5MVN - chains C and D of the 5 polymer chains in the assembly; structure by X-ray diffraction, 3.49 A resolution.

Chain C (and D):
Name: Proton-gated ion channel
Organism: Gloeobacter violaceus PCC 7421
Notes: chain D of this document is another copy of the same molecule, construct and numbering; everything in this record applies to it too
UniProt: Q7NDN8 (GLIC_GLOVI); residues 1-317 here correspond to UniProt positions 43-359 (UniProt number = residue number + 42)
Sequence (317 residues; numbered 1 to 317; the number before each row is that of its first residue):
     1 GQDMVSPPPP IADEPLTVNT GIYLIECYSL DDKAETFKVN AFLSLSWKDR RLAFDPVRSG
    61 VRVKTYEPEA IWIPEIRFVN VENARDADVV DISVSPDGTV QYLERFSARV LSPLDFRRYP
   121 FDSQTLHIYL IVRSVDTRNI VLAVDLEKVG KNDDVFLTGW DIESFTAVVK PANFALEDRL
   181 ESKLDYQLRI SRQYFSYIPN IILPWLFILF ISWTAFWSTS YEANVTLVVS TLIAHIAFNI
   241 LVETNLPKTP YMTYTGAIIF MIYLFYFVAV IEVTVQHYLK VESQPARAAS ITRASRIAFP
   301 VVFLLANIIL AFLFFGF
Unresolved in the structure: 1-4, 316-317
Sequence notes: engineered mutation Trp205 (Met247 in Q7NDN8)
Bound ions: Na+: Pro68, Ile71
Small-molecule neighbours:
  - 2,6-bis(1-methylethyl)phenol (PFL): Tyr119, Pro120, Phe121, Tyr197, Ile201, Ile202, Trp205, Val242, Tyr254, Thr255, Ile258
  - diundecyl phosphatidyl choline (PLC), molecule 1: Arg118, Phe121, Tyr194, Ile198, Ile202, Leu206, Tyr254, Asn307, Ala311, Phe315
  - diundecyl phosphatidyl choline (PLC), molecule 2: Phe210, Thr214, Trp217
  - diundecyl phosphatidyl choline (PLC), molecule 3: Phe267, Ile271, Thr274, Val275, Tyr278
From the paper describing this entry:
  - mutagenesis - M205W, H235Q: decreased signaling in response to H+
  - mutagenesis - M205W: increased signaling in response to propofol
  - mutagenesis - M205W, S230T, H235Q: increased signaling in response to 2,6-bis(1-methylethyl)phenol
  - mutagenesis - H235Q: increased signaling in response to general anesthetics
  - mutagenesis - S230T: increased signaling in response to H+
  - mutagenesis - H235Q: decreased signaling
  - mutagenesis - S230T, H235Q: increased signaling in response to bromoform

Interface between chain C and chain D:
Residue-residue contacts - 74 pairs, chain C then chain D:
  Tyr23(C) - Leu176(D)  hydrophobic
  Tyr23(C) - Glu177(D)
  Ile25(C) - Val79(D)  hydrophobic
  Glu26(C) - Val79(D)
  Glu26(C) - Asn80(D)
  Glu26(C) - Leu111(D)
  Tyr28(C) - Glu82(D)  hydrogen bond (side chain-backbone)
  Tyr28(C) - Leu111(D)  hydrophobic
  Asn40(C) - Val81(D)  hydrogen bond (side chain-backbone)
  Asn40(C) - Glu82(D)  hydrogen bond (side chain-backbone)
  Phe42(C) - Arg77(D)
  Phe42(C) - Arg133(D)
  Phe42(C) - Leu176(D)  hydrophobic
  Ser44(C) - Glu177(D)
  Val63(C) - Asp136(D)
  Asp86(C) - Asn83(D)
  Val89(C) - Glu75(D)
  Val90(C) - Glu75(D)
  Val90(C) - Arg77(D)
  Val90(C) - Arg133(D)
  Asp91(C) - Arg179(D)  salt bridge
  Ser93(C) - Arg179(D)  hydrogen bond
  Leu103(C) - Arg133(D)
  Leu103(C) - Glu177(D)
  Arg105(C) - Arg77(D)
  Arg105(C) - Phe78(D)  hydrogen bond (side chain-backbone)
  Arg105(C) - Val79(D)  hydrogen bond (side chain-backbone)
  Ser107(C) - Glu82(D)
  Ser107(C) - Asn83(D)  hydrogen bond
  Lys148(C) - Glu177(D)
  Phe156(C) - Glu35(D)
  Phe156(C) - Leu111(D)  hydrophobic
  Phe156(C) - Pro113(D)  hydrophobic
  Thr158(C) - Glu35(D)
  Gly159(C) - Lys248(D)
  Gln193(C) - Pro250(D)
  Phe195(C) - Pro250(D)
  Phe195(C) - Tyr251(D)
  Phe195(C) - Met252(D)
  Ser196(C) - Lys248(D)
  Ser196(C) - Thr249(D)
  Tyr197(C) - Lys248(D)
  Pro199(C) - Met252(D)  hydrophobic
  Pro199(C) - Phe260(D)
  Leu203(C) - Phe260(D)  hydrophobic
  Pro204(C) - Tyr263(D)  hydrophobic
  Phe207(C) - Phe260(D)  hydrophobic
  Phe207(C) - Tyr263(D)
  Phe207(C) - Leu264(D)  hydrophobic
  Ile208(C) - Leu232(D)  hydrophobic
  Phe210(C) - Phe267(D)  hydrophobic
  Ile211(C) - Leu232(D)  hydrophobic
  Ile211(C) - Val270(D)  hydrophobic
  Thr214(C) - Val270(D)
  Thr214(C) - Thr274(D)
  Trp217(C) - Tyr278(D)
  Ser218(C) - Tyr221(D)
  Ser218(C) - His277(D)
  Ser220(C) - Glu222(D)  hydrogen bond
  Glu222(C) - Glu222(D)
  Ala223(C) - Tyr221(D)  hydrophobic
  Ala223(C) - Val225(D)
  Thr226(C) - Val225(D)
  Thr226(C) - Thr226(D)
  Leu227(C) - Tyr221(D)
  Leu227(C) - Val225(D)  hydrophobic
  Leu227(C) - Val229(D)  hydrophobic
  Ser230(C) - Val229(D)
  Ala234(C) - Ile236(D)  hydrophobic
  Phe238(C) - Ile236(D)  hydrophobic
  Phe238(C) - Tyr263(D)
  Leu241(C) - Ile240(D)  hydrophobic
  Leu241(C) - Glu243(D)
  Arg296(C) - Tyr278(D)
Also at the interface, not in a pair above, chain C (51 interface residues in all): Gly21, Ser29, Asp88, Asn200, Ile201, Ala237, Asn245
Also at the interface, not in a pair above, chain D (43 interface residues in all): Ala84, Glu181, Ile233, Asn239, Pro247

Overview:
51 residues of chain C and 43 residues of chain D are in contact; the contacts include 8 hydrogen bonds and 1
salt bridge. Polar pairs include Asp91(C)-Arg179(D), Tyr28(C)-Glu82(D) and Asn40(C)-Val81(D). The paper
reports that M205W, S230T and H235Q of chain C increase signaling in response to 2,6-bis(1-methylethyl)phenol;
M205W and H235Q of chain C reduce signaling in response to H+.
Chain C and chain D are both Proton-gated ion channel (Gloeobacter violaceus PCC 7421); the structure, X-ray
structure of the M205W mutant of GLIC in complex with propofol, was determined by X-ray diffraction together
with 5NKJ, 6EMX, 5MZQ, 5MUO and 5MUR from the same study.
